Entry 7XBD (electron microscopy, 3.11 A resolution); this record covers chains C and E of the 6 polymer chains in the assembly.

# Chain C
Protein: Guanine nucleotide-binding protein G(I)/G(S)/G(T) subunit beta-1
Organism: Homo sapiens
UniProtKB: P62873 (GBB1_HUMAN); residues 1-340 here = UniProt positions 1-340
Sequence (340 residues; row label = number of the first residue in the row):
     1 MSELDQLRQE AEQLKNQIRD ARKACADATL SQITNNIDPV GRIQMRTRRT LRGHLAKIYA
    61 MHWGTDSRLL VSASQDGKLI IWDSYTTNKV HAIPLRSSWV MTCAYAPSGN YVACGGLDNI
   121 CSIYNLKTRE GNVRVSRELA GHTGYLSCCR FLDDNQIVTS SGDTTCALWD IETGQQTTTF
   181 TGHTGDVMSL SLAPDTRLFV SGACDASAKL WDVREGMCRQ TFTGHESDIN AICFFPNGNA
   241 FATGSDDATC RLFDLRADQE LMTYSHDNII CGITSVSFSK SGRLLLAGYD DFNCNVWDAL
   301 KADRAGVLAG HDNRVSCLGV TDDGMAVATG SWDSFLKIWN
Not modelled in the structure: 1
Swiss-Prot annotation at these positions:
  - modified residue: Ser2 (N-acetylserine), His266 (Phosphohistidine)
Disulfide bonds: Cys121-Cys149

# Chain E
Protein: scFv16
Organism: Mus musculus
Notes: antibody fragment or engineered binder
Sequence (257 residues; row label = number of the first residue in the row):
     1 DVQLVESGGG LVQPGGSRKL SCSASGFAFS SFGMHWVRQA PEKGLEWVAY ISSGSGTIYY
    61 ADTVKGRFTI SRDDPKNTLF LQMTSLRSED TAMYYCVRSI YYYGSSPFDF WGQGTTLTVS
   121 SGGGGSGGGG SGGGGSDIVM TQATSSVPVT PGESVSISCR SSKSLLHSNG NTYLYWFLQR
   181 PGQSPQLLIY RMSNLASGVP DRFSGSGSGT AFTLTISRLE AEDVGVYYCM QHLEYPLTFG
   241 AGTKLELKAA AENLYFQ
Not modelled in the structure: 122-135, 248-257
Disulfide bonds: Cys22-Cys96, Cys159-Cys229

# Chain C / chain E interface
Pairs across the interface - 10 pairs, chain C then chain E:
  Asp66(C) - Tyr103(E)  hydrogen bond
  Arg68(C) - Tyr103(E)
  Leu69(C) - Tyr103(E)  hydrophobic
  Asp83(C) - Tyr103(E)
  Val90(C) - Tyr102(E)  hydrophobic
  Arg129(C) - Arg98(E)
  Arg129(C) - Phe110(E)
  Glu130(C) - Gly26(E)
  Glu130(C) - Phe27(E)
  Glu130(C) - Ala28(E)  hydrogen bond (backbone-backbone)
Also at the interface, not in a pair above, chain C (9 interface residues in all): His91, Gly131
Also at the interface, not in a pair above, chain E (9 interface residues in all): Val2, Phe32

# Overview
Chain C and chain E each contribute 9 residues to their interface; the contacts include 2 hydrogen bonds.
Polar pairs include Asp66(C)-Tyr103(E) and Glu130(C)-Ala28(E).
Here chain C is Guanine nucleotide-binding protein G(I)/G(S)/G(T) subunit beta-1 (Homo sapiens) and chain E is
scFv16 (Mus musculus). Entry 7XBD (Cryo-EM structure of human galanin receptor 2) was determined by electron
microscopy.
